Entry 3GTP (X-ray diffraction, 3.90 A resolution); this record covers chains C and K of the 13 polymer chains in the assembly.

[Chain C]
Molecule: DNA-directed RNA polymerase II subunit RPB3
From: Saccharomyces cerevisiae
Notes: fragment: DNA-directed RNA polymerase II 45 kDa polypeptide
UniProtKB: P16370 (RPB3_YEAST); numbering as in UniProt (aligned over 1-318)
Sequence (318 residues; each row starts with the number of its first residue):
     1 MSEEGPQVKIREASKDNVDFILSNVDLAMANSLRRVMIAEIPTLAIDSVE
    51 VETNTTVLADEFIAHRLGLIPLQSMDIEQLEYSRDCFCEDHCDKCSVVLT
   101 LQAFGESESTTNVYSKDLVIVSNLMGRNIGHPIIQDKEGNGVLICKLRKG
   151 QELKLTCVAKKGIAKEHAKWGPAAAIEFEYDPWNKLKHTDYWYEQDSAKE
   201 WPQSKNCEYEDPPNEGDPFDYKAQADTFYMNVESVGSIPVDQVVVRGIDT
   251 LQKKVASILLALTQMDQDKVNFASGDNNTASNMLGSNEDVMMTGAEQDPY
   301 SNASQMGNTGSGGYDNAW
Unresolved in the structure: 1-2, 269-318
Ion coordination: Zn2+: Cys-86, Cys-88, Cys-92, Cys-95

[Chain K]
Molecule: DNA-directed RNA polymerase II subunit RPB11
From: Saccharomyces cerevisiae
Notes: fragment: DNA-directed RNA polymerase II 13.6 kDa polypeptide
UniProtKB: P38902 (RPB11_YEAST); residues 1-120 here = UniProt positions 1-120
Sequence (120 residues; each row starts with the number of its first residue):
     1 MNAPDRFELFLLGEGESKLKIDPDTKAPNAVVITFEKEDHTLGNLIRAEL
    51 LNDRKVLFAAYKVEHPFFARFKLRIQTTEGYDPKDALKNACNSIINKLGA
   101 LKTNFETEWNLQTLAADDAF
Unresolved in the structure: 115-120

[How chain C and chain K interact]
Contacting residue pairs (64; chain C residue first):
  Glu-3(C) with Asn-104(K)
  Glu-4(C) with Ala-100(K)
  Pro-6(C) with Lys-97(K); Asn-104(K), hydrogen bond (backbone-side chain)
  Gln-7(C) with Asn-104(K)
  Val-8(C) with Leu-101(K), hydrophobic; Phe-105(K), hydrophobic; Glu-108(K)
  Ile-10(C) with Glu-108(K); Gln-112(K)
  Arg-11(C) with Gln-112(K)
  Ala-13(C) with Leu-114(K)
  Val-18(C) with Trp-109(K), hydrophobic
  Asp-26(C) with Ala-48(K); Glu-49(K); Asn-52(K)
  Ala-28(C) with Asn-44(K); Ala-48(K), hydrophobic
  Met-29(C) with Leu-45(K), hydrophobic; Glu-49(K); Lys-97(K)
  Asn-31(C) with Asn-44(K)
  Ser-32(C) with His-40(K); Thr-41(K), hydrogen bond (side chain-backbone); Leu-45(K)
  Leu-33(C) with Leu-101(K), hydrophobic
  Arg-35(C) with Asp-39(K), salt bridge; His-40(K); Thr-41(K), hydrogen bond
  Val-36(C) with Thr-41(K)
  Arg-84(C) with Phe-10(K); Leu-11(K)
  Ile-163(C) with Phe-10(K), hydrophobic
  Lys-165(C) with Arg-6(K), hydrogen bond (backbone-side chain); Leu-9(K)
  Glu-166(C) with Arg-6(K); Phe-10(K)
  His-167(C) with Arg-6(K)
  Val-240(C) with Trp-109(K), hydrophobic
  Asp-241(C) with Phe-105(K); Trp-109(K)
  Val-244(C) with Phe-105(K), hydrophobic
  Val-245(C) with Phe-105(K), hydrophobic; Glu-106(K)
  Ile-248(C) with Leu-98(K); Leu-101(K), hydrophobic; Lys-102(K)
  Leu-251(C) with Leu-98(K), hydrophobic
  Gln-252(C) with Ile-95(K), hydrogen bond (side chain-backbone); Leu-98(K); Gly-99(K); Lys-102(K)
  Lys-254(C) with Glu-38(K), salt bridge
  Val-255(C) with Cys-91(K); Ile-95(K), hydrophobic
  Ile-258(C) with Leu-19(K), hydrophobic; Phe-35(K), hydrophobic; Leu-42(K), hydrophobic
  Leu-259(C) with Cys-91(K), hydrophobic; Asn-92(K)
  Leu-262(C) with Leu-19(K), hydrophobic; Leu-87(K), hydrophobic; Lys-88(K)
  Met-265(C) with Leu-19(K)
Also at the interface, not in a pair above, chain C (43 interface residues in all): Gly-5, Lys-9, Ser-14, Leu-22, Glu-40, Ala-164, Asp-249, Ala-261
Also at the interface, not in a pair above, chain K (39 interface residues in all): Phe-7, Ile-46, Lys-84, Ile-94, Thr-113

[In short]
43 residues of chain C face 39 of chain K across their interface; the contacts include 5 hydrogen bonds and 2
salt bridges. Polar pairs include Arg-35(C)/Asp-39(K), Lys-254(C)/Glu-38(K) and Pro-6(C)/Asn-104(K).
Cys-86(C), Cys-88(C), Cys-92(C) and Cys-95(C) coordinate Zn2+.
Here chain C is DNA-directed RNA polymerase II subunit RPB3 and chain K is DNA-directed RNA polymerase II
subunit RPB11, both from Saccharomyces cerevisiae. Entry 3GTP (Backtracked RNA polymerase II complex with
24mer RNA) was determined by X-ray diffraction together with 3GTG, 3GTJ, 3GTK, 3GTL, 3GTM, 3GTO and 3GTQ from
the same study.
